PDB entry 2VDL | X-ray diffraction, 2.75 A resolution | chains A and L of the 4 polymer chains in the assembly

== Chain A ==
Name: Integrin alpha-iib
Source organism: Homo sapiens
Notes: fragment: headpiece, residues 32-483
UniProt: P08514 (ITA2B_HUMAN); residues 1-452 here correspond to UniProt positions 32-483 (UniProt number = residue number + 31)
Chain sequence (452 residues; each row starts with the number of its first residue):
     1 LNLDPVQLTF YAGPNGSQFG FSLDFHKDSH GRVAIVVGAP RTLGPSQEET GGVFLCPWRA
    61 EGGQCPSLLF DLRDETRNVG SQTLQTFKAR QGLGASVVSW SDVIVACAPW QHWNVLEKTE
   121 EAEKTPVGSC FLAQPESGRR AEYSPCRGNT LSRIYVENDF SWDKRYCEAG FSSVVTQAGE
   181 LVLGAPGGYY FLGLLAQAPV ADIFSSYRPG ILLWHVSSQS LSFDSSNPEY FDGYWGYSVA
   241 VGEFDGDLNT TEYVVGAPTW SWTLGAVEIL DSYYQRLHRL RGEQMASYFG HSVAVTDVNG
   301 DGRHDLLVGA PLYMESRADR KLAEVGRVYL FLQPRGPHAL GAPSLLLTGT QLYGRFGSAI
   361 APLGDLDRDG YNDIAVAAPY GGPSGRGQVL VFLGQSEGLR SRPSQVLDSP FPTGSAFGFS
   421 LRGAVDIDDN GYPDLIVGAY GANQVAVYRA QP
Differences from the reference sequence: conflict G282 (Ala313 in P08514)
Disulfide bonds: C56-C65, C107-C130, C146-C167
Glycans and other covalent adducts: N-acetylglucosamine (NAG) linked to N15, N249
Ion coordination: Ca2+ site 1: E243, D245, D247, T250, E252; Ca2+ site 2: D297, N299, D301, R303, D305; Ca2+ site 3: D365, D367, D369, Y371, D373; Ca2+ site 4: D426, D428, N430, Y432, D434

== Chain L ==
Name: Monoclonal antibody 10E5 light chain
Source organism: Mus musculus
Notes: antibody fragment or engineered binder
Chain sequence (214 residues; row label = number of the first residue in the row):
     1 DILMTQSPSS MSVSLGDTVS ITCHASQGIS SNIGWLQQKP GKSFMGLIYY GTNLVDGVPS
    61 RFSGSGSGAD YSLTISSLDS EDFADYYCVQ YAQLPYTFGG GTKLEIKRAD AAPTVSIFPP
   121 SSEQLTSGGA SVVCFLNNFY PKDINVKWKI DGSERQNGVL NSWTDQDSKD STYSMSSTLT
   181 LTKDEYERHN SYTCEATHKT STSPIVKSFN RNEC
Disulfide bonds: C23-C88, C134-C194

== Chain A / chain L interface ==
Contacting residue pairs (18):
  R77(A) with N32(L), hydrogen bond; Y50(L); Y91(L)
  N78(A) with N32(L), hydrogen bond (backbone-side chain)
  V79(A) with N32(L); Y91(L); A92(L)
  G80(A) with Y91(L), hydrogen bond (backbone-backbone); A92(L), hydrogen bond (backbone-backbone); L94(L)
  S81(A) with A92(L), hydrogen bond (backbone-backbone); Q93(L); L94(L), hydrogen bond (side chain-backbone)
  R208(A) with Y49(L); N53(L)
  P209(A) with Y50(L)
  G210(A) with Y50(L), hydrogen bond (backbone-side chain)
  I211(A) with Y50(L), hydrophobic
Also at the interface, not in a pair above, chain L (10 interface residues in all): S30, D56

== In short ==
9 residues of chain A face 10 of chain L across their interface; the contacts include 7 hydrogen bonds. Polar
pairs include R77(A)-N32(L), N78(A)-N32(L) and S81(A)-L94(L). Covalently linked N-acetylglucosamine: at N15(A)
and N249(A).
Here chain A is Integrin alpha-iib (Homo sapiens) and chain L is Monoclonal antibody 10E5 light chain (Mus
musculus). Entry 2VDL (Re-refinement of Integrin AlphaIIbBeta3 Headpiece) was determined by X-ray diffraction
together with 2VC2, 2VDK, 2VDM, 2VDN, 2VDO, 2VDP, 2VDQ and 2VDR from the same study.
